PDB entry 9KRD | X-ray diffraction, 1.70 A resolution | chains A and D

# Chain A (and D)
Protein: Cytochrome c6
Source organism: Synechococcus elongatus PCC 7942
Notes: chain D of this document is another copy of the same molecule, construct and numbering; everything in this record applies to it too
UniProt: P25935 (CYC6_SYNE7); residues 1-87 here correspond to UniProt positions 25-111 (UniProt number = residue number + 24)
Amino-acid sequence (89 residues; row label = number of the first residue in the row; numbers below 1 keep their minus sign (Gly-1 is residue -1)):
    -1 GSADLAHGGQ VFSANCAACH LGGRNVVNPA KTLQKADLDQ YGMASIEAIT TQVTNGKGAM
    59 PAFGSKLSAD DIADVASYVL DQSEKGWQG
Sequence notes: expression tag (-1 to 0)
Covalent attachments: heme c (HEC) linked to Cys14, Cys17
Ion coordination: heme c Fe: His18, Met58
Small-molecule neighbours: heme c (HEC): Asn13, His18, Asn23, Val25, Asn26, Lys29, Thr30, Leu31, Asp35, Leu36, Tyr39, Met41, Ile47, Gln50, Val51, Lys55, Gly56, Ala57, Met58, Pro59, Phe61, Leu65, Val73, Val77
Reported in the primary citation:
  - contacts within the chain: His5-Asp69 (hydrogen bond), Asn23-Asn26 (hydrogen bond), Thr30-Gln32
  - self-association interface (contacts with another copy of this molecule): Val24, Val25, Ala57, Met58, Pro59

# Interface between chain A and chain D
Pairs across the interface (8):
  Ala16(A) - Val25(D)
  Val24(A) - Val24(D)
  Val25(A) - Cys17(D)  hydrophobic
  Val25(A) - Val25(D)  hydrophobic
  Gly56(A) - Lys64(D)
  Ala57(A) - Pro59(D)
  Pro59(A) - Ala57(D)
  Pro59(A) - Pro59(D)  hydrophobic
Other interface residues (no listed pair), chain A (8 interface residues in all): Cys17, Met58
Other interface residues (no listed pair), chain D (7 interface residues in all): Ala16

# In short
The interface between chain A and chain D involves 8 residues on one side and 7 on the other. Heme c is
covalently linked to Cys14(A). From the paper: a self-association interface involving Val24(A), Val25(A) and
Ala57(A) among others; contacts within the chain involving His5(A), Asp69(A) and Asn23(A) among others.
Chain A and chain D are both Cytochrome c6 (Synechococcus elongatus PCC 7942); the structure, Crystal
structure of reduced cytochrome C6 from synechococcus elongatus pcc 7942, was determined by X-ray diffraction,
deposited together with 9KRC and 9KRR.
